PDB entry 9II3 | electron microscopy, 3.90 A resolution | chains R and A of the 4 polymer chains in the assembly

== Chain R ==
Name: Metabotropic glutamate receptor 3
From: Homo sapiens
UniProt: Q14832 (GRM3_HUMAN); numbering as in UniProt (aligned over 1-879)
Sequence (879 residues; numbered 1 to 879; the number before each row is that of its first residue):
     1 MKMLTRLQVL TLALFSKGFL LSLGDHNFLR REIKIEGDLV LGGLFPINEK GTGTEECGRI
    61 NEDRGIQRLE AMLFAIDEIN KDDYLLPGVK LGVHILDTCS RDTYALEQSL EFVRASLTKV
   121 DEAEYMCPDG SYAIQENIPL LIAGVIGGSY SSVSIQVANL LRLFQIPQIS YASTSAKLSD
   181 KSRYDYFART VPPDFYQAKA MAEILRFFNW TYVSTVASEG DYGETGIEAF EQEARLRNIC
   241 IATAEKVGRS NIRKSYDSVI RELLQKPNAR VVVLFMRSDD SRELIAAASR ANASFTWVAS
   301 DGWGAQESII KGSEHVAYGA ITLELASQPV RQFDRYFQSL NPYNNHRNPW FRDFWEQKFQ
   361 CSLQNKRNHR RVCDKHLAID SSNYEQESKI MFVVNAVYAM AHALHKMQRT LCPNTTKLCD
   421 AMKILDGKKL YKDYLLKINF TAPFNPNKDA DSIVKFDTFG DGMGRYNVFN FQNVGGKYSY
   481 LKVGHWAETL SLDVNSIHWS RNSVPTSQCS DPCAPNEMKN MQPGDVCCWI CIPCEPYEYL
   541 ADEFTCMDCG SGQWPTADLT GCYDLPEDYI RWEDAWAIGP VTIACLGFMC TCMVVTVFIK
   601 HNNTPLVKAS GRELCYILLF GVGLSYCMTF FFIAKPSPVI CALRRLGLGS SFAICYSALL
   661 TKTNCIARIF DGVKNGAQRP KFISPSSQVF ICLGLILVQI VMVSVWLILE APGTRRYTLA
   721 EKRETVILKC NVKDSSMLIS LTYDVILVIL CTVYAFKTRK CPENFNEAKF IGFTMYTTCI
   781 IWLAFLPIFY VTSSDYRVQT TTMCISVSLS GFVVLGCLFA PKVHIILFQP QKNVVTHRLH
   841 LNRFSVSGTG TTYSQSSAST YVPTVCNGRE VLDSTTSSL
Disordered / not traced: 1-29, 50-56, 122-128, 838-855, 865-879
Modified positions: Ser-856, Ser-857, Ser-859 (phosphoserine; SEP); Thr-860 (phosphothreonine; TPO)
Swiss-Prot annotation at these positions:
  - binding site (L-glutamate): Ser-151, Ala-172 to Thr-174, Tyr-222, Asp-301, Lys-389
  - glycosylation (N-linked (GlcNAc...) asparagine): Asn-209, Asn-292, Asn-414, Asn-439
Disulfides: Cys-57/Cys-99, Cys-361/Cys-373, Cys-412/Cys-419, Cys-509/Cys-528, Cys-513/Cys-531, Cys-534/Cys-546, Cys-549/Cys-562, Cys-641/Cys-730
Covalently attached groups: N-acetylglucosamine (NAG) linked to Asn-209
Residues lining bound ligands: glutamic acid (GLU): Arg-64, Arg-68, Ser-149, Tyr-150, Ser-151, Ala-172, Ser-173, Thr-174, Tyr-222, Gly-302, Glu-387, Lys-389

== Chain A ==
Name: Beta-arrestin-1
From: Homo sapiens
UniProt: P49407 (ARRB1_HUMAN); numbering as in UniProt (aligned over 1-418)
Sequence (418 residues; each row starts with the number of its first residue):
     1 MGDKGTRVFK KASPNGKLTV YLGKRDFVDH IDLVDPVDGV VLVDPEYLKE RRVYVTLTVA
    61 FRYGREDLDV LGLTFRKDLF VANVQSFPPA PEDKKPLTRL QERLIKKLGE HAYPFTFEIP
   121 PNLPSSVTLQ PGPEDTGKAL GVDYEVKAFV AENLEEKIHK RNSVRLVIEK VQYAPERPGP
   181 QPTAETTRQF LMSDKPLHLE ASLDKEIYYH GEPISVNVHV TNNTNKTVKK IKISVRQYAD
   241 IVLFNTAQYK VPVAMEEADD TVAPSSTFSK VYTLTPFLAN NREKRGLALD GKLKHEDTNL
   301 ASSTLLREGA NREILGIIVS YKVKVKLVVS RGGLLGDLAS SDVAVELPFT LMHPKPKEEP
   361 PHREVPENET PVDTNLIELD TNDDDIVFED FARQRLKGMK DDKEEEEDGT GSPQLNNR
Disordered / not traced: 1-4, 90-93, 310-311, 330-340, 369-418
Differences from the reference sequence: conflict Val-59 (Cys in P49407), Ser-125 (Cys in P49407), Leu-140 (Cys in P49407), Val-150 (Cys in P49407), Glu-169 (Arg in P49407), Val-242 (Cys in P49407), Val-251 (Cys in P49407), Ser-269 (Cys in P49407)
Swiss-Prot annotation at these positions:
  - motif: Asp-385 to Arg-395 ([DE]-X(1,2)-F-X-X-[FL]-X-X-X-R motif)
  - binding site (1D-myo-inositol hexakisphosphate): Lys-250, Met-255, Lys-324, Lys-326
  - modified residue: Tyr-47 (Phosphotyrosine), Ser-412 (Phosphoserine)
  - mutagenesis: Phe-388 (F388A: Abolishes interaction with AP2B1), Asp-390 (D390P: Abolishes interaction with AP2B1), Arg-393 (R393A: Abolishes interaction with AP2B1)

== How chain R and chain A interact ==
Contacting residue pairs - 55 pairs, chain R then chain A:
  Pro-605(R) / Leu-73(A)  hydrophobic
  Lys-608(R) / Leu-71(A)
  Ala-609(R) / Leu-71(A)
  Arg-612(R) / Leu-71(A)
  Ile-669(R) / Asp-67(A)
  Phe-670(R) / Lys-250(A)
  Asp-671(R) / Lys-250(A)
  Gly-672(R) / Lys-250(A)
  Val-673(R) / Lys-250(A)  hydrogen bond (backbone-backbone)
  Val-673(R) / Pro-252(A)
  Lys-674(R) / Pro-252(A)
  Asn-675(R) / Arg-236(A)
  Gln-678(R) / Glu-283(A)  hydrogen bond
  Gln-678(R) / Lys-284(A)
  Arg-679(R) / Glu-66(A)
  Arg-679(R) / Glu-283(A)
  Arg-679(R) / Arg-285(A)
  Lys-681(R) / Arg-65(A)
  Lys-681(R) / Glu-66(A)
  Cys-761(R) / Ala-247(A)  hydrophobic
  Pro-762(R) / Asn-245(A)
  Glu-763(R) / Arg-65(A)  salt bridge
  Glu-763(R) / Asn-245(A)  hydrogen bond (backbone-backbone)
  Phe-765(R) / Asn-245(A)
  Val-835(R) / Thr-74(A)
  Val-835(R) / Phe-75(A)
  Val-835(R) / Arg-76(A)
  Val-835(R) / Phe-244(A)
  Thr-836(R) / Arg-76(A)
  His-837(R) / Arg-76(A)  hydrogen bond (backbone-backbone)
  His-837(R) / Lys-77(A)
  His-837(R) / Asp-78(A)  hydrogen bond (backbone-backbone)
  Ser-856(R) / Lys-10(A)
  Ser-856(R) / Lys-11(A)
  Ser-857(R) / Lys-10(A)
  Ser-857(R) / Lys-11(A)
  Ser-857(R) / Arg-25(A)
  Ala-858(R) / Phe-9(A)
  Ala-858(R) / Lys-10(A)  hydrogen bond (backbone-backbone)
  Ser-859(R) / Arg-7(A)
  Ser-859(R) / Val-8(A)
  Thr-860(R) / Arg-7(A)
  Thr-860(R) / Val-8(A)
  Thr-860(R) / Lys-107(A)
  Tyr-861(R) / Gly-5(A)  hydrogen bond (side chain-backbone)
  Tyr-861(R) / Thr-6(A)
  Tyr-861(R) / Lys-107(A)  hydrogen bond (backbone-side chain)
  Val-862(R) / Gly-5(A)  hydrogen bond (backbone-backbone)
  Val-862(R) / Thr-6(A)  hydrogen bond (backbone-backbone)
  Val-862(R) / Val-8(A)  hydrophobic
  Val-862(R) / Arg-103(A)
  Val-862(R) / Leu-104(A)  hydrophobic
  Pro-863(R) / Gly-5(A)
  Pro-863(R) / Arg-103(A)
  Thr-864(R) / Gly-5(A)
Interface residues without a listed pair, chain R (35 interface residues in all): Gly-676, Ala-677, Phe-682, Pro-685, Val-834
Interface residues without a listed pair, chain A (38 interface residues in all): Val-70, Gly-72, Leu-100, Pro-133, Gln-248, Val-251, Met-255, Lys-326

== In short ==
35 residues of chain R face 38 of chain A across their interface; the contacts include 10 hydrogen bonds and 1
salt bridge. Polar contacts include Glu-763(R)/Arg-65(A), Gln-678(R)/Glu-283(A) and Tyr-861(R)/Gly-5(A). Chain
R binds glutamic acid. Covalently linked N-acetylglucosamine: at Asn-209(R).
Here chain R is Metabotropic glutamate receptor 3 and chain A is Beta-arrestin-1, both from Homo sapiens.
Entry 9II3 (Cryo-EM Structure of the 2:1 Complex of mGlu3 and beta-arrestin1) was determined by electron
microscopy (same publication as 9II2).
